4Y9Y - chains S and T of the 28 polymer chains in the assembly; structure by X-ray diffraction, 2.80 A resolution.

Chain S:
Molecule: Proteasome subunit alpha type-6
Source organism: Saccharomyces cerevisiae S288c
Notes: EC 3.4.25.1
UniProtKB: P40302 (PSA6_YEAST); residues 0-233 here correspond to UniProt positions 1-234 (UniProt number = residue number + 1)
Amino-acid sequence (234 residues; numbered 0 to 233; the number before each row is that of its first residue; numbering starts at 0):
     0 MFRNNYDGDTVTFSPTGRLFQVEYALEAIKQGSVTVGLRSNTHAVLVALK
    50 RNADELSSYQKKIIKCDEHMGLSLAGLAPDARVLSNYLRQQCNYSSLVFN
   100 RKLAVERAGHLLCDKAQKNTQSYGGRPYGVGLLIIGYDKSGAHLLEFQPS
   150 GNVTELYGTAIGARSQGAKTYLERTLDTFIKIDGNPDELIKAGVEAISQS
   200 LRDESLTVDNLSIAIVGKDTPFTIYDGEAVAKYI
Unresolved in the structure: 0-2

Chain T:
Molecule: Proteasome subunit alpha type-7
Source organism: Saccharomyces cerevisiae S288c
Notes: EC 3.4.25.1
UniProtKB: P21242 (PSA7_YEAST); residues -3 to 284 here correspond to UniProt positions 1-288 (UniProt number = residue number + 4)
Amino-acid sequence (288 residues; numbered -3 to 284; the number before each row is that of its first residue; numbers below 1 keep their minus sign (Met-3 is residue -3)):
    -3 MTSIGTGYDLSNSVFSPDGRNFQVEYAVKAVENGTTSIGIKCNDGVVFAV
    47 EKLITSKLLVPQKNVKIQVVDRHIGCVYSGLIPDGRHLVNRGREEAASFK
    97 KLYKTPIPIPAFADRLGQYVQAHTLYNSVRPFGVSTIFGGVDKNGAHLYM
   147 LEPSGSYWGYKGAATGKGRQSAKAELEKLVDHHPEGLSAREAVKQAAKII
   197 YLAHEDNKEKDFELEISWCSLSETNGLHKFVKGDLLQEAIDFAQKEINGD
   247 DDEDEDDSDNVMSSDDENAPVATNANATTDQEGDIHLE
Unresolved in the structure: -3 to 1, 245-284

Interface between chain S and chain T:
Pairs across the interface (61; chain S residue first):
  Asn4(S) - Leu6(T)
  Tyr5(S) - Asp5(T)  hydrogen bond
  Tyr5(S) - Leu6(T)  hydrophobic
  Thr9(S) - Arg126(T)
  Val10(S) - Gln19(T)
  Val10(S) - Ser124(T)
  Val10(S) - Val125(T)
  Val10(S) - Arg126(T)
  Thr11(S) - Leu6(T)
  Thr11(S) - Gln19(T)
  Phe12(S) - Gln19(T)
  Phe12(S) - Tyr22(T)  hydrophobic
  Phe12(S) - Ala23(T)  hydrophobic
  Phe12(S) - Arg126(T)
  Phe12(S) - Pro127(T)
  Ser13(S) - Tyr22(T)
  Pro14(S) - Tyr22(T)  hydrophobic
  Pro14(S) - Lys25(T)
  Thr15(S) - Lys25(T)
  Gly16(S) - Tyr22(T)
  Gly16(S) - Lys25(T)
  Gly16(S) - Ala26(T)
  Leu18(S) - Leu77(T)  hydrophobic
  Leu18(S) - Arg126(T)
  His109(S) - Arg82(T)
  Cys112(S) - Arg82(T)
  Asp113(S) - Arg82(T)  salt bridge
  Asp113(S) - Asn86(T)
  Gln116(S) - Pro79(T)
  Gln116(S) - Asp80(T)
  Gln116(S) - His83(T)  hydrogen bond
  Gln116(S) - Arg126(T)
  Thr119(S) - Arg126(T)  hydrogen bond (backbone-side chain)
  Gln120(S) - His119(T)
  Gln120(S) - Val125(T)
  Gln120(S) - Arg126(T)  hydrogen bond (backbone-backbone)
  Gln120(S) - Phe128(T)
  Ser121(S) - Ser124(T)
  Tyr122(S) - Ser124(T)  hydrogen bond (backbone-backbone)
  Ser149(S) - Pro79(T)
  Gly150(S) - Pro79(T)
  Asn151(S) - Ile78(T)
  Asn151(S) - Pro79(T)
  Thr153(S) - Leu55(T)
  Thr153(S) - Asn60(T)
  Glu154(S) - Val56(T)
  Glu154(S) - Lys59(T)
  Glu154(S) - Asn60(T)  hydrogen bond (backbone-side chain)
  Leu155(S) - Leu54(T)
  Leu155(S) - Leu55(T)
  Leu155(S) - Val56(T)
  Tyr156(S) - Leu54(T)  hydrogen bond (backbone-backbone)
  Tyr156(S) - Leu55(T)
  Tyr156(S) - Val56(T)
  Tyr156(S) - Pro57(T)
  Gly157(S) - Leu54(T)
  Lys168(S) - Leu54(T)
  Leu171(S) - Leu54(T)
  Glu172(S) - Ser52(T)  hydrogen bond
  Glu172(S) - Lys53(T)  hydrogen bond (side chain-backbone)
  Leu175(S) - Lys53(T)
Also at the interface, not in a pair above, chain S (34 interface residues in all): Arg38, Val152, Phe178
Also at the interface, not in a pair above, chain T (30 interface residues in all): Asn123, Gly129

Overview:
34 residues of chain S and 30 residues of chain T are in contact, with 9 hydrogen bonds and 1 salt bridge.
Among the polar pairs are Asp113(S)-Arg82(T), Tyr5(S)-Asp5(T) and Gln116(S)-His83(T).
Chain S is Proteasome subunit alpha type-6 and chain T is Proteasome subunit alpha type-7, both from
Saccharomyces cerevisiae S288c; the structure, Yeast 20S proteasome beta2-H116E mutant, was determined by
X-ray diffraction, deposited together with 4Y69, 4Y6A, 4Y6V, 4Y6Z, 4Y70, 4Y74 and 34 further entries.
